Entry 7VOY (electron microscopy, 4.20 A resolution (low resolution: residue-level contacts below are approximate; hydrogen-bond / salt-bridge calls are withheld)); this record covers chains I and L of the 37 polymer chains in the assembly.

# Chain I
Protein: Light-harvesting protein B-875 alpha chain
Organism: Cereibacter sphaeroides 2.4.1
UniProtKB: Q3J1A4 (LHA1_RHOS4); residue numbers follow UniProt; this construct covers 1-58
Chain sequence (58 residues; each row starts with the number of its first residue):
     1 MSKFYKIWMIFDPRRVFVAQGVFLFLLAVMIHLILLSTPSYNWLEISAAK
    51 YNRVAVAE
Not modelled in the structure: 55-58
Small-molecule neighbours:
  - bacteriochlorophyll a (BCL), molecule 1: Leu-24, Ala-28, His-32, Leu-35, Trp-43
  - bacteriochlorophyll a (BCL), molecule 2: Leu-24, Leu-27, Ala-28, Ile-31, His-32, Leu-35, Tyr-41
Curated features (UniProtKB/Swiss-Prot):
  - binding site (a bacteriochlorophyll): His-32

# Chain L
Protein: Reaction center protein L chain
Organism: Cereibacter sphaeroides 2.4.1
UniProtKB: Q3J1A5 (RCEL_RHOS4); residues 0-281 here correspond to UniProt positions 1-282 (UniProt number = residue number + 1)
Chain sequence (282 residues; numbered 0 to 281; the number before each row is that of its first residue; numbering starts at 0):
     0 MALLSFERKYRVPGGTLVGGNLFDFWVGPFYVGFFGVATFFFAALGIILI
    50 AWSAVLQGTWNPQLISVYPPALEYGLGGAPLAKGGLWQIITICATGAFVS
   100 WALREVEICRKLGIGYHIPFAFAFAILAYLTLVLFRPVMMGAWGYAFPYG
   150 IWTHLDWVSNTGYTYGNFHYNPAHMIAISFFFTNALALALHGALVLSAAN
   200 PEKGKEMRTPDHEDTFFRDLVGYSIGTLGIHRLGLLLSLSAVFFSALCMI
   250 ITGTIWFDQWVDWWQWWVKLPWWANIPGGING
Not modelled in the structure: 0
Small-molecule neighbours:
  - bacteriochlorophyll a (BCL), molecule 1: Ala-127, Leu-131, Leu-154, Thr-160, Tyr-162, Gly-165, Phe-167, His-168, His-173, Ala-176, Ile-177, Phe-180, Phe-181, Val-241, Ser-244, Met-248
  - bacteriochlorophyll a (BCL), molecule 2: Tyr-128, Leu-131, Phe-146, Tyr-148, Gly-149, Leu-154
  - bacteriochlorophyll a (BCL), molecule 3: His-168, Met-174, Ile-177, Phe-181
  - bacteriopheophytin a (BPH), molecule 1: Thr-38, Ala-42, Phe-97, Trp-100, Phe-121, Ala-124, Ile-125
  - bacteriopheophytin a (BPH), molecule 2: Phe-181, Ala-184, Leu-185, Ala-188, Leu-189, Val-220
  - ubiquinone-10 (U10): Ala-186, Leu-189, His-190, Leu-193, Asp-213, Phe-216, Ser-223, Ile-224, Gly-225, Thr-226, Ile-229
Curated features (UniProtKB/Swiss-Prot):
  - binding site ((7R,8Z)-bacteriochlorophyll b): His-153, His-173
  - binding site (Fe cation): His-190, His-230
  - binding site (a ubiquinone): Phe-216

# Chain I / chain L interface
Residue-residue contacts (7; chain I residue first):
  Asp-12(I) / Asn-20(L)
  Asp-12(I) / Leu-21(L)
  Arg-14(I) / Asn-20(L)
  Arg-15(I) / Leu-21(L)
  Arg-15(I) / Phe-22(L)
  Ser-37(I) / Gly-76(L)
  Ser-37(I) / Gly-77(L)
Other interface residues (no listed pair), chain I (5 interface residues in all): Ala-19
Other interface residues (no listed pair), chain L (6 interface residues in all): Phe-33

# Summary
5 residues of chain I face 6 of chain L across their interface. Ligands of chain I: bacteriochlorophyll a.
Bound to chain L: 3 copies of bacteriochlorophyll a, bacteriopheophytin a and ubiquinone-10.
Chain I is Light-harvesting protein B-875 alpha chain and chain L is Reaction center protein L chain, both
from Cereibacter sphaeroides 2.4.1; the structure, Rba sphaeroides PufX-KO RC-LH1, was determined by electron
microscopy, deposited together with 7VA9, 7VB9, 7VNM, 7VOR and 7VOT.
